5WNQ - chains A and K of the 21 polymer chains in the assembly; structure by X-ray diffraction, 3.50 A resolution.

# Chain A
Molecule: 16S Ribosomal RNA rRNA
Organism: Thermus thermophilus HB8
Sequence (1522 nucleotides; each row starts with the number of its first residue; note: 42 numbers in that range are skipped by the numbering (no residue carries them; nothing is unmodelled there); a row labelled like 190A-190L holds insertion residues (190A, then the next letters in order); numbering starts at 0):
     0 UUUGUUGGAGAGUUUGAUCCUGGCUCAGGGUGAACGCUGGCGGCGUGCCU
    50 AAGACAUGCAAGUCGUGCGGG
    73 CCGCGGGGUUUU
    88 ACUCCG
    95 UGGUC
   101 AGCGGCGGACGGGUGAGUAACGCGUGGGU
  129A G
   130 ACCUACCCGGAAGAGGGGGACAACCCGGGGAAACUCGGGCUAAUCCCCCA
   180 UGUGGACCCGC
190A-190L CCCUUGGGGUGU
   191 GUCCAAAGGGCUUU
   216 GCCCGCUUCCGGAUGGGCCCGCGUCCCAUCAGCUAGUUGGUGGGGUAAUG
   266 GCCCACCAAGGCGACGACGGGUAGCCGGUCUGAGAGGAUGGCCGGCCACA
   316 GGGGCACUGAGACACGGGCCCCACUCCUACGGGAGGCAGCAGUUAGGAAU
   366 CUUCCGCAAUGGGCGCAAGCCUGACGGAGCGACGCCGCUUGGAGGAAGAA
   416 GCCCUUCGGGGUGUAAACUCCUGAA
   442 CCCGGGACGAAACCCCCGACGA
   474 GGGGACUGACGGUACCGGG
   494 GUAAUAGCGCCGGCCAACUCCGUGCCAGCAGCCGCGGUAAUACGGAGGGC
   544 GCGAGCGUUACCCGGAUUCACUGGGCGUAAAGGGCGUGUAGGCGGCCUGG
   594 GGCGUCCCAUGUGAAAGACCACGGCUCAACCGUGGGGGAGCGUGGGAUAC
   644 GCUCAGGCUAGACGGUGGGAGAGGGUGGUGGAAUUCCCGGAGUAGCGGUG
   694 AAAUGCGCAGAUACCGGGAGGAACGCCGAUGGCGAAGGCAGCCACCUGGU
   744 CCACCCGUGACGCUGAGGCGCGAAAGCGUGGGGAGCAAACCGGAUUAGAU
   794 ACCCGGGUAGUCCACGCCCUAAACGAUGCGCGCUAGGUCUCUGGGUCU
   848 CCUGGGGGCCGAAGCUAACGCGUUAAGCGCGCCGCCUGGGGAGUACGGCC
   898 GCAAGGCUGAAACUCAAAGGAAUUGACGGGGGCCCGCACAAGCGGUGGAG
   948 CAUGUGGUUUAAUUCGAAGXAACGCGAAGAACCUUACCAGGCCUUGACAU
   998 GCUAGG
 1003A G
  1004 AACCCGGGUGAAAGCCUGGGGUGCCCC
1030A-1030D GCGA
  1031 GGGGAGCCCUAGCACAGGUGCUGCAUGGCCGUCGUCAGCUCGUGCCGUGA
  1081 GGUGUUGGGUUAAGUCCCGCAACGAGCGCAACCCCCGCCGUUAGUUGCCA
  1131 GCGGUUCGGCCGGGCACUCUAACGGGACUGCCCGCGAAA
  1171 GCGGGAGGAAGGAGGGGACGACGUCUGGUCAGCAUGGCCCUUACGGCCUG
  1221 GGCGACACACGUGCUACAAUGCCCACUACAAAGCGAUGCCACCCGGCAAC
  1271 GGGGAGCUAAUCGCAAAAAGGUGGGCCCAGUUCGGAUUGGGGUCUGCAAC
  1321 CCGACCCCAUGAAGCCGGAAUCGCUAGUAAUCGCGGAUCAG
 1361A C
  1362 CAUGCCGCGGUGAAUACGUUCCCGGGCCUUGUACACACXGCCXGUXACGC
  1412 CAUGGGAGCGGGCUCUACCCGAAGUCGCCGGG
  1446 AGCCUACGGG
  1459 CAGGCGCCGAGGGUAGGGCCCGUGACUGGGGCGAAGUCGUAACAAGGUAG
  1509 CUGUACCGGAAGGUGCGGCUGGAUCCACUCCUUUCU
Unresolved in the structure: 0-4, 1534-1538
Covalent attachments: covalent link U82/5MC_1400
Modified residues: PSU (pseudouridine-5'-monophosphate) at position 516, 7MG (7N-methyl-8-hydroguanosine-5'-monophosphate) at position 527, M2G (N2-dimethylguanosine-5'-monophosphate) at position 966, 5MC (5-methylcytidine-5'-monophosphate) at position 967, 2MG (2N-methylguanosine-5'-monophosphate) at position 1207, 5MC (5-methylcytidine-5'-monophosphate) at position 1400, 4OC (4n,o2'-methylcytidine-5'-monophosphate) at position 1402, 5MC (5-methylcytidine-5'-monophosphate) at position 1404, 5MC (5-methylcytidine-5'-monophosphate) at position 1407, UR3 (3-methyluridine-5'-monophoshate) at position 1498, MA6 (6N-dimethyladenosine-5'-monophoshate) at position 1518, MA6 (6N-dimethyladenosine-5'-monophoshate) at position 1519, PSU (pseudouridine-5'-monophosphate) at position 1540, PSU (pseudouridine-5'-monophosphate) at position 1541
Differences from the reference sequence: conflict C1534 (A132811 in 55771382), A1535 (C132812 in 55771382)
Bound ions: Mg2+ site 1 near U5 (its only coordinating residue here); Mg2+ site 2 near G21 (its only coordinating residue here); Mg2+ site 3 near C48 (its only coordinating residue here); Mg2+ site 4: A59, U387; Mg2+ site 5: G61, G105; Mg2+ site 6: A88, C89; Mg2+ site 7 near C89 (its only coordinating residue here); Mg2+ site 8 near C92 (its only coordinating residue here); Mg2+ site 9 near G107 (its only coordinating residue here); Mg2+ site 10 near G111 (its only coordinating residue here); Mg2+ site 11 near G117 (its only coordinating residue here); Mg2+ site 12: C121, G124, U125; 90 more Mg2+ sites not listed

# Chain K
Molecule: 30S ribosomal protein S11
Organism: Thermus thermophilus (strain HB8 / ATCC 27634 / DSM 579)
Reference sequence: P80376 (RS11_THET8); numbering as in UniProt (aligned over 11-126)
Amino-acid sequence (116 residues; numbered 11 to 126; the number before each row is that of its first residue):
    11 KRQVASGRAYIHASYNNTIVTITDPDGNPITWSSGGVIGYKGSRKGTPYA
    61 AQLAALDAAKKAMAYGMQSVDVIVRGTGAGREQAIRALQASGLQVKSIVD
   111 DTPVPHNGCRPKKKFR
Bound ions: Mg2+: Asn-26 (shared with G691(A), U692(A) of chain A)

# Interface between chain A and chain K
Pairs across the interface (74; chain A residue first):
  G674(A) / His-116(K)  base contact
  A675(A) / Val-114(K)  hydrogen bond to the sugar
  A675(A) / Pro-115(K)  sugar contact
  A675(A) / His-116(K)  hydrogen bond to the base
  A675(A) / Gly-118(K)  base contact
  A676(A) / Pro-113(K)  sugar contact
  A676(A) / Pro-115(K)  sugar contact
  A676(A) / Cys-119(K)  base contact
  U677(A) / Cys-119(K)  base contact
  G683(A) / Asn-38(K)  hydrogen bond to the base
  G683(A) / Pro-39(K)  base contact
  A684(A) / Asn-38(K)  sugar contact
  A684(A) / Pro-39(K)  hydrogen bond to the sugar
  G685(A) / Pro-39(K)  sugar contact
  G685(A) / Ile-40(K)  phosphate contact
  G685(A) / Trp-42(K)  sugar contact
  U686(A) / Trp-42(K)  hydrogen bond to the base
  U686(A) / Tyr-75(K)  phosphate contact
  A687(A) / Lys-71(K)  salt bridge to the phosphate
  G688(A) / Trp-42(K)  sugar contact
  G688(A) / Ser-44(K)  hydrogen bond to the phosphate
  G688(A) / Gly-46(K)  sugar contact
  G688(A) / Val-47(K)  sugar contact
  C689(A) / Asn-27(K)  hydrogen bond to the phosphate
  C689(A) / Ser-44(K)  hydrogen bond to the phosphate
  C689(A) / Gly-45(K)  phosphate contact
  C689(A) / Gly-46(K)  hydrogen bond to the phosphate
  C689(A) / Lys-55(K)  salt bridge to the phosphate
  G690(A) / Asn-27(K)  hydrogen bond to the phosphate
  G690(A) / Lys-55(K)  hydrogen bond to the base
  G691(A) / Asn-26(K)  hydrogen bond to the phosphate
  G691(A) / Lys-51(K)  base contact
  G691(A) / Gly-52(K)  base contact
  G691(A) / Lys-55(K)  hydrogen bond to the base
  U692(A) / Asn-26(K)  hydrogen bond to the phosphate
  U692(A) / Gly-52(K)  base contact
  U692(A) / Ser-53(K)  hydrogen bond to the base
  U692(A) / Lys-124(K)  salt bridge to the phosphate
  A694(A) / Ser-53(K)  hydrogen bond to the phosphate
  A695(A) / Gly-52(K)  phosphate contact
  A695(A) / Ser-53(K)  hydrogen bond to the phosphate
  A704(A) / Trp-42(K)  base contact
  A706(A) / Ile-29(K)  sugar contact
  A706(A) / Thr-31(K)  hydrogen bond to the sugar
  A706(A) / Pro-39(K)  base contact
  C707(A) / Tyr-20(K)  phosphate contact
  C707(A) / Gly-37(K)  hydrogen bond to the sugar
  C707(A) / Pro-39(K)  base contact
  C707(A) / Arg-85(K)  salt bridge to the phosphate
  C708(A) / Tyr-20(K)  phosphate contact
  C708(A) / Asp-36(K)  sugar contact
  C708(A) / Gly-37(K)  sugar contact
  C708(A) / Arg-85(K)  salt bridge to the phosphate
  G714(A) / Cys-119(K)  base contact
  A715(A) / Gly-118(K)  base contact
  A716(A) / Asn-117(K)  hydrogen bond to the sugar
  A716(A) / Gly-118(K)  base contact
  C717(A) / His-116(K)  sugar contact
  C717(A) / Asn-117(K)  sugar contact
  G718(A) / His-116(K)  stacking on the base
  G718(A) / Asn-117(K)  sugar contact
  A777(A) / Cys-119(K)  base contact
  G778(A) / Arg-120(K)  hydrogen bond to the sugar
  C779(A) / Arg-120(K)  hydrogen bond to the sugar
  C779(A) / Pro-121(K)  sugar contact
  C779(A) / Lys-122(K)  phosphate contact
  A780(A) / Lys-122(K)  phosphate contact
  A780(A) / Lys-123(K)  hydrogen bond to the phosphate
  C796(A) / Lys-123(K)  salt bridge to the phosphate
  C797(A) / Lys-124(K)  salt bridge to the phosphate
  G798(A) / Lys-122(K)  salt bridge to the phosphate
  G1523(A) / Lys-123(K)  salt bridge to the phosphate
  C1524(A) / Arg-120(K)  salt bridge to the phosphate
  G1525(A) / Arg-120(K)  salt bridge to the phosphate
Other interface residues (no listed pair), chain A (37 interface residues in all): U705, U1522
Other interface residues (no listed pair), chain K (39 interface residues in all): Arg-12, His-22, Ser-24, Thr-33, Arg-126

# Overview
The interface between chain A and chain K involves 37 residues on one side and 39 on the other; the contacts
include 23 hydrogen bonds, 11 salt bridges and 1 aromatic stacking contact. Polar pairs include
A675(A)/His-116(K), G683(A)/Asn-38(K) and U686(A)/Trp-42(K).
Here chain A is 16S Ribosomal RNA rRNA (Thermus thermophilus HB8) and chain K is 30S ribosomal protein S11
(Thermus thermophilus (strain HB8 / ATCC 27634 / DSM 579)). Entry 5WNQ (Crystal Structure of 30S ribosomal
subunit from Thermus thermophilus) was determined by X-ray diffraction together with 5WNP, 5WNR, 5WNS, 5WNT,
5WNU and 5WNV from the same study.
